6NB3 - chains D and E of the 7 polymer chains in the assembly; structure by electron microscopy, 3.50 A resolution.

# Chain D
Molecule: LCA60 heavy chain
From: Homo sapiens
Amino-acid sequence (127 residues; row label = number of the first residue in the row):
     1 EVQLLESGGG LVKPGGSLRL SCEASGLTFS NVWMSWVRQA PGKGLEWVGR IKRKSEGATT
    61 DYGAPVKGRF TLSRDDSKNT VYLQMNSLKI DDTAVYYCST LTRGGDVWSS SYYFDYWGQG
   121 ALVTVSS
Unresolved in the structure: 1, 125-127
Disulfides: Cys22-Cys98

# Chain E
Molecule: LCA60 light chain
From: Homo sapiens
Amino-acid sequence (109 residues; numbered 1 to 109; the number before each row is that of its first residue):
     1 QSALTQPASV SGSPGQSITI SCTGTSSDVG TYDLVSWYQQ HPGKSPKLMI YADIKRPSGV
    61 SHRFSGSKSG NTASLTISGL QSADEADYYC CLYAGSSTSV IFGGGTKVT
Unresolved in the structure: 1-2
Disulfides: Cys22-Cys90

# Chain D / chain E interface
Contacting residue pairs (25; chain D residue first):
  Gln39(D) with Gln40(E), hydrogen bond; Tyr89(E), hydrogen bond
  Lys43(D) with Tyr89(E)
  Gly44(D) with Tyr89(E); Gly104(E)
  Leu45(D) with Tyr89(E); Phe102(E)
  Trp47(D) with Ser99(E); Val100(E), hydrophobic; Phe102(E)
  Arg50(D) with Tyr93(E), hydrogen bond; Gly95(E)
  Tyr97(D) with Gln40(E)
  Ser111(D) with Ala52(E)
  Tyr112(D) with Tyr93(E), hydrophobic; Ala94(E); Gly95(E)
  Tyr113(D) with Tyr38(E); Leu48(E), hydrophobic; Tyr51(E), hydrophobic
  Phe114(D) with Tyr38(E), hydrogen bond (backbone-side chain); Leu48(E)
  Trp117(D) with Tyr38(E), hydrophobic; Pro46(E), hydrogen bond (side chain-backbone)
  Gly118(D) with Ser45(E)
Other interface residues (no listed pair), chain D (17 interface residues in all): Val37, Glu46, Asp61, Leu101
Other interface residues (no listed pair), chain E (22 interface residues in all): Asp33, Leu34, Ser36, Lys44, Lys47, Ser96, Thr98

# In short
17 residues of chain D face 22 of chain E across their interface; the contacts include 5 hydrogen bonds. Polar
contacts include Gln39(D)-Gln40(E), Gln39(D)-Tyr89(E) and Arg50(D)-Tyr93(E).
Chain D is LCA60 heavy chain and chain E is LCA60 light chain, both from Homo sapiens; the structure, MERS-CoV
complex with human neutralizing LCA60 antibody Fab fragment (state 1), was determined by electron microscopy,
deposited together with 6NB4, 6NB5, 6NB6, 6NB7 and 6NB8.
